4TKN - chains A and D; structure by X-ray diffraction, 3.00 A resolution.

[Chain A]
Molecule: Sorting nexin-17
From: Homo sapiens
UniProtKB: Q15036 (SNX17_HUMAN); numbering as in UniProt (aligned over 108-391)
Sequence (286 residues; row label = number of the first residue in the row):
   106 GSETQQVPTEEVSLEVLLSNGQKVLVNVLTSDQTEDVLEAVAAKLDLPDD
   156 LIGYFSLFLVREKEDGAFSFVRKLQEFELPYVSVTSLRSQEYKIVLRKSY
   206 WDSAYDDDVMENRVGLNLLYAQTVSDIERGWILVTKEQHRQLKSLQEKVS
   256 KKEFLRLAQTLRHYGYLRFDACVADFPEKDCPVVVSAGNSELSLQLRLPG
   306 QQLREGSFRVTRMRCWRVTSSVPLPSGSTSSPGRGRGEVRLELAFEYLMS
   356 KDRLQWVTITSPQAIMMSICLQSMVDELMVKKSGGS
Not modelled in the structure: 106-112, 303-307, 329-343, 389-391
Construct notes: expression tag (106-107)
Curated features (UniProtKB/Swiss-Prot):
  - modified residue: S336 (Phosphoserine)

[Chain D]
Molecule: Krev interaction trapped protein 1
From: Homo sapiens
UniProtKB: O00522 (KRIT1_HUMAN); residues 225-237 here = UniProt positions 225-237
Sequence (19 residues; row label = number of the first residue in the row):
   219 GPLGSPADTCIYNPLFGSD
Not modelled in the structure: 219-226, 237
Construct notes: expression tag (219-224)
From the paper describing this entry:
  - contacts within the chain: N231-F234 (backbone contact), N231-L233 (hydrogen bond)
  - mutagenesis - F234A: unchanged binding to HEG1

[Chain A / chain D interface]
Residue-residue contacts (23):
  V315(A) - N231(D)  hydrogen bond (backbone-side chain)
  T316(A) - F234(D)
  T316(A) - G235(D)  hydrogen bond (backbone-backbone)
  T316(A) - S236(D)
  R317(A) - F234(D)
  M318(A) - N231(D)  hydrogen bond (backbone-side chain)
  M318(A) - F234(D)
  R319(A) - Y230(D)
  R319(A) - N231(D)  hydrogen bond (backbone-backbone)
  R319(A) - F234(D)
  C320(A) - C228(D)  hydrophobic
  C320(A) - I229(D)
  C320(A) - Y230(D)  hydrophobic
  W321(A) - I229(D)
  W321(A) - N231(D)
  L353(A) - F234(D)  hydrophobic
  Q377(A) - I229(D)
  V380(A) - N231(D)
  V380(A) - P232(D)  hydrophobic
  V380(A) - L233(D)
  L383(A) - L233(D)  hydrophobic
  M384(A) - L233(D)  hydrophobic
  K387(A) - S236(D)
Also at the interface, not in a pair above, chain A (16 interface residues in all): R322, L359, W361
The authors on this interface:
  - specific contacts: V315(A)-N231(D) (hydrogen bond), T316(A)-F234(D) (backbone contact), R317(A)-F234(D) (backbone contact), M318(A)-F234(D) (backbone contact), R319(A)-F234(D) (hydrophobic contact), W321(A)-I229(D) (hydrophobic contact), L353(A)-F234(D) (hydrophobic contact), L359(A)-F234(D) (hydrophobic contact), V380(A)-L233(D) (hydrophobic contact), L383(A)-L233(D) (hydrophobic contact), M384(A)-L233(D) (hydrophobic contact), N231(D)-M318(A) (hydrogen bond), N231(D)-R319(A) (backbone contact)
  - interface residues, chain A: C320(A), R322(A), Q377(A)
  - hot spots on chain A (mutagenesis) - W321A, V380D, M384E: decreased binding to Krev interaction trapped protein 1 (chain D)
  - hot spots on chain A (mutagenesis) - W321A, V380D, M384E: abolished binding to full-length KRIT1-eGFP
  - interface residues, chain D: P232(D), F234(D)
  - hot spots on chain D (mutagenesis) - F234A: abolished binding to Sorting nexin-17 (chain A)
  - hot spots on chain D (mutagenesis) - F234A: decreased binding to GST-SNX17

[Summary]
16 residues of chain A and 9 residues of chain D are in contact, with 4 hydrogen bonds. Polar pairs include
V315(A)-N231(D), M318(A)-N231(D) and T316(A)-G235(D). The paper describes hydrogen bonds between V315(A) and
N231(D) and N231(D) and M318(A); backbone contacts between T316(A) and F234(D), R317(A) and F234(D) and
M318(A) and F234(D) among others; hydrophobic contacts between R319(A) and F234(D), W321(A) and I229(D) and
L353(A) and F234(D) among others. The paper reports that W321A, V380D and M384E of chain A reduce binding to
Krev interaction trapped protein 1 (chain D); interface residues C320(A), R322(A) and P232(D) among others.
Chain A is Sorting nexin-17 and chain D is Krev interaction trapped protein 1, both from Homo sapiens; the
structure, Structure of the SNX17 FERM domain bound to the second NPxF motif of KRIT1, was determined by X-ray
diffraction.
